Entry 5U0I (X-ray diffraction, 1.42 A resolution); this record covers chains A and B.

Chain A (and B):
Protein: Glutaminase kidney isoform, mitochondrial
Organism: Homo sapiens
Notes: EC 3.5.1.2; chain B of this document is another copy of the same molecule, construct and numbering; everything in this record applies to it too
UniProt: O94925 (GLSK_HUMAN); residues 551-669 here = UniProt positions 551-669
Amino-acid sequence (140 residues; each row starts with the number of its first residue):
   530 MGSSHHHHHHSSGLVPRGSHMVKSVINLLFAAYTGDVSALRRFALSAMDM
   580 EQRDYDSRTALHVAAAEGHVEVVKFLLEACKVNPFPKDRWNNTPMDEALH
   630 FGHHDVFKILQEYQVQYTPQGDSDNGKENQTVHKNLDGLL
Unresolved in the structure: 530-552, 643-669 (chain B: 530-552, 646-669)
Construct notes: initiating methionine (530); expression tag (531-550)
What the authors report for this chain:
  - self-association interface (contacts with another copy of this molecule): Asp583 to Asp585, Asp617 to Trp619

How chain A and chain B interact:
Pairs across the interface - 38 pairs, chain A then chain B:
  Ser553(A) - Ile555(B)
  Val554(A) - Phe559(B)  hydrophobic
  Ile555(A) - Val554(B)  hydrophobic
  Ile555(A) - Ile555(B)  hydrophobic
  Ile555(A) - Tyr584(B)
  Leu558(A) - Tyr584(B)
  Phe559(A) - Asp583(B)
  Phe559(A) - Tyr584(B)
  Tyr562(A) - Tyr584(B)
  Tyr562(A) - Arg618(B)
  Asp583(A) - Tyr584(B)  hydrogen bond
  Tyr584(A) - Leu558(B)
  Tyr584(A) - Phe559(B)  hydrophobic
  Tyr584(A) - Tyr562(B)
  Tyr584(A) - Asp583(B)  hydrogen bond
  Tyr584(A) - Tyr584(B)
  Tyr584(A) - Val592(B)  hydrophobic
  Asp585(A) - Arg587(B)  salt bridge
  Arg587(A) - Asp585(B)  salt bridge
  Arg587(A) - Arg618(B)
  Arg587(A) - Trp619(B)
  Val592(A) - Tyr584(B)  hydrophobic
  Ala595(A) - Arg618(B)
  Glu596(A) - Arg618(B)  salt bridge
  Arg618(A) - Arg587(B)
  Arg618(A) - Ala595(B)
  Arg618(A) - Glu596(B)  salt bridge
  Arg618(A) - Glu626(B)
  Arg618(A) - Phe630(B)
  Trp619(A) - Arg587(B)
  Trp619(A) - Trp619(B)  hydrophobic
  Trp619(A) - Asn621(B)
  Trp619(A) - Glu626(B)  hydrogen bond
  Trp619(A) - Phe630(B)
  Glu626(A) - Arg618(B)
  Glu626(A) - Trp619(B)  hydrogen bond
  Phe630(A) - Arg618(B)
  Phe630(A) - Trp619(B)
Also at the interface, not in a pair above, chain A (18 interface residues in all): His629
Also at the interface, not in a pair above, chain B (20 interface residues in all): Arg582, Asp617, His629

In short:
18 residues of chain A face 20 of chain B across their interface; the contacts include 4 hydrogen bonds and 4
salt bridges. Polar contacts include Asp585(A)-Arg587(B), Glu596(A)-Arg618(B) and Asp583(A)-Tyr584(B). The
paper reports a self-association interface involving Asp583(A) and Asp617(A).
Chain A and chain B are both Glutaminase kidney isoform, mitochondrial (Homo sapiens); the structure,
C-terminal ankyrin repeats from human kidney-type glutaminase (KGA) - tetragonal crystal form, was determined
by X-ray diffraction together with 5U0J, 5U0K and 5UQE from the same study.
